PDB entry 1LKE | X-ray diffraction, 1.90 A resolution | chain A

[Chain A]
Name: DigA16
Source organism: Pieris brassicae
Reference sequence: P09464 (BBP_PIEBR); residues 1-174 here correspond to UniProt positions 16-189 (UniProt number = residue number + 15)
Amino-acid sequence (184 residues; each row starts with the number of its first residue):
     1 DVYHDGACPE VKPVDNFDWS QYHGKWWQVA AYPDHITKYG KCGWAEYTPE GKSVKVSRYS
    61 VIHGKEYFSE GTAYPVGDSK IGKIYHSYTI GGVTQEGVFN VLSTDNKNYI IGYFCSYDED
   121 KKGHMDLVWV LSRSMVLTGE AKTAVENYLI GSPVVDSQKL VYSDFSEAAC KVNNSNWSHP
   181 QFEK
Unresolved in the structure: 1-4, 118-122, 167-184
Cystine bridges: Cys-8/Cys-115
Sequence notes: engineered mutation Asp-1 (Asn16 in P09464), Gln-21 (Asn36 in P09464), Gln-28 (Glu43 in P09464), Ala-31 (Lys46 in P09464), Asp-34 (Asn49 in P09464), His-35 (Ser50 in P09464), Ile-36 (Val51 in P09464), Thr-37 (Glu52 in P09464), Arg-58 (Asn73 in P09464), Ser-60 (His75 in P09464), Ser-69 (Ile84 in P09464), Ser-87 (Lys102 in P09464), Tyr-88 (Leu103 in P09464), Ile-90 (Tyr105 in P09464), Gln-95 (Lys110 in P09464), Gly-97 (Asn112 in P09464), Phe-114 (Tyr129 in P09464), Ser-116 (Lys131 in P09464), Met-125 (Gln140 in P09464), Leu-127 (Phe142 in P09464), Met-135 (Lys150 in P09464)
Small-molecule neighbours: digoxigenin (DOG): Gln-28, His-35, Tyr-39, Ala-45, Tyr-47, Arg-58, His-86, Ser-87, Tyr-88, Gln-95, Glu-96, Gly-97, Phe-99, Phe-114, Leu-127, Trp-129, Leu-131

[Summary]
Chain A binds digoxigenin.
Chain A is DigA16 (Pieris brassicae); the structure, Engineered lipocalin DIGA16 in complex with digoxigenin,
was determined by X-ray diffraction (same publication as 1LNM and 1KXO).
